PDB entry 9C5B | electron microscopy, 4.50 A resolution (low resolution: residue-level contacts below are approximate; hydrogen-bond / salt-bridge calls are withheld) | chains M and Y of the 7 polymer chains in the assembly

Chain M:
Name: AP-3 complex subunit mu-1
From: Homo sapiens
Reference sequence: Q9Y2T2 (AP3M1_HUMAN); residues 1-418 here = UniProt positions 1-418
Chain sequence (418 residues; each row starts with the number of its first residue):
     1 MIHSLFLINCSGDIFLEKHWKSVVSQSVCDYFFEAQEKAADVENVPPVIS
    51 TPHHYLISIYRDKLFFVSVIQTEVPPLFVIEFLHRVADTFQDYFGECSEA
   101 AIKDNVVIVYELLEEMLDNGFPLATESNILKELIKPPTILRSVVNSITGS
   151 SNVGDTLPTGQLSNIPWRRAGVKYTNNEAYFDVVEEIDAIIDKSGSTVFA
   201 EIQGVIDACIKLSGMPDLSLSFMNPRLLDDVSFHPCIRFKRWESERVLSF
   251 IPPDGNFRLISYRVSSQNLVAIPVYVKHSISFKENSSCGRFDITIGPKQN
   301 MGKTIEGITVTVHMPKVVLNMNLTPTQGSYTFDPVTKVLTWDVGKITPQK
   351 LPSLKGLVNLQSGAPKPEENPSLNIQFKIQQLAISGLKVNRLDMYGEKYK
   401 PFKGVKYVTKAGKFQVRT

Chain Y:
Name: Lysosome-associated membrane glycoprotein 1
Reference sequence: P11279 (LAMP1_HUMAN); residues 1-12 here correspond to UniProt positions 406-417 (UniProt number = residue number + 405)
Chain sequence (12 residues; row label = number of the first residue in the row):
     1 GRKRSHAGYQTI
Disordered / not traced: 1-4

Interface between chain M and chain Y:
Residue-residue contacts - 18 pairs, chain M then chain Y:
  Y180(M) with S5(Y); H6(Y); Y9(Y)
  F181(M) with Y9(Y)
  V389(M) with I12(Y)
  L392(M) with I12(Y)
  F402(M) with H6(Y)
  K403(M) with Q10(Y); T11(Y); I12(Y)
  G404(M) with Y9(Y); Q10(Y); I12(Y)
  V405(M) with Y9(Y); Q10(Y); I12(Y)
  K406(M) with G8(Y); Y9(Y)
Interface residues without a listed pair, chain M (10 interface residues in all): E178

Overview:
10 residues of chain M face 7 of chain Y across their interface.
Chain M is AP-3 complex subunit mu-1 (Homo sapiens) and chain Y is Lysosome-associated membrane glycoprotein
1; the structure, AP-3 bound to myristoylated Arf1 (Q71L) and LAMPI on a lipid nanodisc; combined map, was
determined by electron microscopy (same publication as 9C58, 9C59, 9C5A and 9C5C).
